Entry 6TAS (electron microscopy, 2.75 A resolution); this record covers chains G and H of the 8 polymer chains in the assembly.

[Chain G (and H)]
Name: Activity-regulated cytoskeleton associated protein 1
Source organism: Drosophila melanogaster
Notes: chain H of this document is another copy of the same molecule, construct and numbering; everything in this record applies to it too
Reference sequence: Q7K1U0 (ARC1_DROME); residues 1-254 here = UniProt positions 1-254
Chain sequence (254 residues; row label = number of the first residue in the row):
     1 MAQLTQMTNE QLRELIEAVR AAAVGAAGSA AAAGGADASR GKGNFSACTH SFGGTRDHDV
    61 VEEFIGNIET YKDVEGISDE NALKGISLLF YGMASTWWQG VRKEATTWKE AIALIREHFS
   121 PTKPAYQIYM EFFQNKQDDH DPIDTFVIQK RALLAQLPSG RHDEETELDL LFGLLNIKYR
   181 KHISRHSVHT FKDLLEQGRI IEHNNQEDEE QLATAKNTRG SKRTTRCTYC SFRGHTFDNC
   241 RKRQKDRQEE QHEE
Unresolved in the structure: 1-223, 251-254
Ion coordination: Zn2+: Cys227, Cys230, His235, Cys240
What the authors report for this chain:
  - Zn2+ coordination: Cys227, Cys230, His235, Cys240

[Interface between chain G and chain H]
Pairs across the interface (8):
  Arg226(G) - Gln248(H)  hydrogen bond
  Tyr229(G) - Arg226(H)  hydrogen bond
  Tyr229(G) - Tyr229(H)
  Tyr229(G) - Ser231(H)
  Ser231(G) - Tyr229(H)
  Phe232(G) - Lys242(H)
  Lys242(G) - Phe232(H)
  Gln248(G) - Arg226(H)  hydrogen bond

[Summary]
Chain G and chain H each contribute 6 residues to their interface; the contacts include 3 hydrogen bonds.
Among the polar pairs are Arg226(G)-Gln248(H) and Tyr229(G)-Arg226(H). The Zn2+ site is built by Cys227(G),
Cys230(G), His235(G) and Cys240(G). The paper reports Zn2+ coordination by Cys227(G), Cys230(G) and His235(G)
among others.
Chain G and chain H are both Activity-regulated cytoskeleton associated protein 1 (Drosophila melanogaster);
the structure, Structure of the two-fold capsomer of the dArc1 capsid, was determined by electron microscopy
(same publication as 6TAP, 6TAQ, 6TAR, 6TAT and 6TAU).
